PDB entry 8GJ0 | electron microscopy, 2.90 A resolution | chains C and F of the 10 polymer chains in the assembly

Chain C:
Name: DNA polymerase III subunit tau
From: Escherichia coli K-12
Notes: EC 2.7.7.7
Reference sequence: P06710 (DPO3X_ECOLI); numbering as in UniProt (aligned over 1-643)
Chain sequence (643 residues; row label = number of the first residue in the row):
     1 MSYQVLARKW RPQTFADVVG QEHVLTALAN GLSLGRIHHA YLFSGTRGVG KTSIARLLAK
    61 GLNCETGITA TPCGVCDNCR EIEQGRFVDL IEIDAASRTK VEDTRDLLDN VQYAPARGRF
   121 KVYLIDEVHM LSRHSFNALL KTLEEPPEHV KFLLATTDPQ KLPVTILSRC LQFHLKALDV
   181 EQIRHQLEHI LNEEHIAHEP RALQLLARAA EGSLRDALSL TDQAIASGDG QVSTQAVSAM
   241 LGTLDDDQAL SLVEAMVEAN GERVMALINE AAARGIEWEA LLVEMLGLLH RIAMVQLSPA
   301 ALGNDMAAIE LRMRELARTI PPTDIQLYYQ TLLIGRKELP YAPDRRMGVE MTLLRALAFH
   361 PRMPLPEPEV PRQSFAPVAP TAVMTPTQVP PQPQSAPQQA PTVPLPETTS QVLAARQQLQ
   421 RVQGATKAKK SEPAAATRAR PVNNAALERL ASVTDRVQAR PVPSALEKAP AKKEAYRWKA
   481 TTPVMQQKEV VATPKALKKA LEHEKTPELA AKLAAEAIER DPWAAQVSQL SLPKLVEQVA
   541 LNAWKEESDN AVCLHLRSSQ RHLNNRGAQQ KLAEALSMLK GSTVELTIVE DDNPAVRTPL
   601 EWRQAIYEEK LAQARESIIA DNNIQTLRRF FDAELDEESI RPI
Not modelled in the structure: 1, 370-643
Curated features (UniProtKB/Swiss-Prot):
  - binding site (ATP): G45 to T52
  - binding site (Zn(2+)): C64, C73, C76, C79
  - mutagenesis: G118 (G118D: In dnaX2016(Ts); present in both isoforms, unable to grow at 42 degrees Celsius), E601 (E601K: In dnaX36(Ts); present only in isoform tau, unable to grow at 42 degrees Celsius)
Metal / ion sites: Mg2+: T52 (together with ADP); Zn2+: C64, C73, C76, C79
Small-molecule neighbours:
  - ADP (adenosine-5'-diphosphate): A7, R8, W10, R11, P12, D17, V18, V19, T46, R47, G48, V49, G50, K51, T52, S53, Q186, L214, R215, L218
  - tetrafluoroaluminate (ALF), molecule 1: T46, R47, G48, K51, T52, E127, T157, R215
  - tetrafluoroaluminate (ALF), molecule 2: E144, T165, R169

Chain F:
Name: DNA polymerase III subunit psi
From: Escherichia coli K-12
Notes: EC 2.7.7.7
Reference sequence: P28632 (HOLD_ECOLI); residue numbers follow UniProt; this construct covers 1-137
Chain sequence (137 residues; row label = number of the first residue in the row):
     1 MTSRRDWQLQ QLGITQWSLR RPGALQGEIA IAIPAHVRLV MVANDLPALT DPLVSDVLRA
    61 LTVSPDQVLQ LTPEKIAMLP QGSHCNSWRL GTDEPLSLEG AQVASPALTD LRANPTARAA
   121 LWQQICTYEH DFFPRND
Not modelled in the structure: 1, 27-137

Chain C / chain F interface:
Pairs across the interface (11):
  Q296(C) - Q26(F)
  L297(C) - L25(F)  hydrophobic
  L297(C) - Q26(F)  hydrogen bond (backbone-backbone)
  P299(C) - Q26(F)
  P322(C) - L25(F)  hydrophobic
  T323(C) - W17(F)  hydrogen bond (side chain-backbone)
  Q330(C) - T15(F)
  I334(C) - G13(F)
  I334(C) - I14(F)  hydrophobic
  F359(C) - Q8(F)
  F359(C) - L12(F)  hydrophobic
Also at the interface, not in a pair above, chain C (11 interface residues in all): S298, T331, R355
Also at the interface, not in a pair above, chain F (11 interface residues in all): R5, L9, A24

Overview:
The chain C/chain F interface involves 11 residues from each chain; the contacts include 2 hydrogen bonds.
Polar pairs include T323(C)-W17(F) and L297(C)-Q26(F). Ligands of chain C: tetrafluoroaluminate and ADP.
UniProt lists 8 ATP-binding residues, 4 Zn2+-binding residues and 2 mutagenesis sites on chain C.
Here chain C is DNA polymerase III subunit tau and chain F is DNA polymerase III subunit psi, both from
Escherichia coli K-12. Entry 8GJ0 (E. coli clamp loader with open clamp on primed template DNA (form 1)) was
determined by electron microscopy, deposited together with 8GIY, 8GIZ, 8GJ1, 8GJ2 and 8GJ3.
